PDB entry 4Z1B | X-ray diffraction, 2.40 A resolution | chains A and B

== Chain A (and B) ==
Name: 2-dehydro-3-deoxyphosphooctonate aldolase
Organism: Helicobacter pylori (strain ATCC 700392 / 26695)
Notes: EC 2.5.1.55; chain B of this document is another copy of the same molecule, construct and numbering; everything in this record applies to it too
UniProtKB: P56060 (KDSA_HELPY); residues 1-276 here = UniProt positions 1-276
Chain sequence (276 residues; each row starts with the number of its first residue):
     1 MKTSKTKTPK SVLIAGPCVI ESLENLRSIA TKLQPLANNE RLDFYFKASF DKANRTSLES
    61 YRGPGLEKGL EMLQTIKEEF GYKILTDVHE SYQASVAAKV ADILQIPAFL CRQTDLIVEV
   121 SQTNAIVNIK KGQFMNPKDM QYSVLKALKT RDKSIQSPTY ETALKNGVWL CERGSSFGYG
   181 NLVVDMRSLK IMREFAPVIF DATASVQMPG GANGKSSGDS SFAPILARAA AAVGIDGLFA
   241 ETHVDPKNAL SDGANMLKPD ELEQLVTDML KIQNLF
Unresolved in the structure: 1-9, 210-220 (chain B: 1-9, 211-220)
Differences from the reference sequence: engineered mutation Ala204 (His in P56060)

== Chain A / chain B interface ==
Pairs across the interface (54):
  Ala53(A) with Arg112(B); Gln113(B); Thr114(B), hydrogen bond (backbone-backbone)
  Asn54(A) with Arg112(B)
  Arg55(A) with Thr114(B), hydrogen bond (backbone-side chain); Asp115(B), salt bridge; Lys146(B), hydrogen bond (backbone-side chain)
  Thr56(A) with Arg112(B); Tyr142(B); Lys146(B)
  Leu58(A) with Thr114(B); Val118(B), hydrophobic; Lys146(B); Lys149(B)
  Glu59(A) with Lys149(B)
  Glu90(A) with Glu90(B)
  Ser91(A) with Glu90(B), hydrogen bond (backbone-side chain)
  Phe109(A) with Phe109(B); Gln113(B)
  Leu110(A) with Phe109(B), hydrophobic
  Arg112(A) with Asn54(B)
  Gln113(A) with Ala53(B); Asn54(B); Phe109(B)
  Thr114(A) with Ala53(B), hydrogen bond (backbone-backbone); Arg55(B), hydrogen bond (side chain-backbone); Leu58(B)
  Asp115(A) with Arg55(B), salt bridge
  Val118(A) with Leu58(B), hydrophobic
  Gln133(A) with Phe134(B)
  Phe134(A) with Gln133(B); Ser176(B)
  Met135(A) with Tyr179(B)
  Asn136(A) with Tyr179(B)
  Pro137(A) with Tyr179(B)
  Lys146(A) with Arg55(B), hydrogen bond (side chain-backbone); Thr56(B); Ser57(B); Leu58(B)
  Lys149(A) with Leu58(B)
  Ser176(A) with Phe134(B); Ser176(B)
  Tyr179(A) with Met135(B); Asn136(B); Pro137(B); Ser175(B); Asp185(B), hydrogen bond; Ser188(B)
  Asp185(A) with Tyr179(B), hydrogen bond
  Ser188(A) with Tyr179(B)
  Gln207(A) with Arg112(B), hydrogen bond
  Pro209(A) with Arg112(B); Asp139(B); Tyr142(B)
Also at the interface, not in a pair above, chain A (34 interface residues in all): Ser57, Arg62, Tyr142, Thr150, Ser175, Arg187
Also at the interface, not in a pair above, chain B (32 interface residues in all): Arg62, Leu110, Thr150, Gly178, Arg187

== In short ==
Chain A and chain B form an interface of 34 and 32 residues respectively, with 10 hydrogen bonds and 2 salt
bridges. Polar contacts include Arg55(A)-Asp115(B), Arg55(A)-Thr114(B) and Arg55(A)-Lys146(B).
Chain A and chain B are both 2-dehydro-3-deoxyphosphooctonate aldolase (Helicobacter pylori (strain ATCC
700392 / 26695)); the structure, Structure of H204A mutant KDO8PS from H.pylori, was determined by X-ray
diffraction (same publication as 4Z1A and 4Z1D).
